9JGH - chains F and K of the 15 polymer chains in the assembly; structure by electron microscopy, 3.70 A resolution.

== Chain F (and K) ==
Protein: tube tail protein
Organism: Bacillus subtilis
Notes: chain K of this document is another copy of the same molecule, construct and numbering; everything in this record applies to it too
UniProt: A0A162TY69 (A0A162TY69_BACIU); residue numbers follow UniProt; this construct covers 1-264
Chain sequence (270 residues; row label = number of the first residue in the row):
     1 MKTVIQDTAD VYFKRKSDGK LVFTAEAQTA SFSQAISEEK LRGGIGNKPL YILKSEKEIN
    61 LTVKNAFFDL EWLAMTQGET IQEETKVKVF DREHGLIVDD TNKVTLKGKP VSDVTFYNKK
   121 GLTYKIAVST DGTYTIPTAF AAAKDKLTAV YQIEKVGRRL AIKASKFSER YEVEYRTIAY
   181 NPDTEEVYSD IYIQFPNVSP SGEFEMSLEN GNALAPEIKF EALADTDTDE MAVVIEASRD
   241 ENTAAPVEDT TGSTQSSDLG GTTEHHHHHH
Disordered / not traced: 242-270 (chain K: 40-52, 242-270)
Differences from the reference sequence: expression tag (265-270)

== Interface between chain F and chain K ==
Contacting residue pairs - 17 pairs, chain F then chain K:
  Arg42(F) - Gln28(K)  hydrogen bond (backbone-side chain)
  Gly43(F) - Glu26(K)
  Gly43(F) - Gln28(K)
  Gly44(F) - Asp7(K)
  Gly44(F) - Thr8(K)
  Gly44(F) - Glu26(K)  hydrogen bond (backbone-side chain)
  Gly44(F) - Ala27(K)
  Ile45(F) - Asp7(K)
  Ile45(F) - Thr8(K)
  Ile45(F) - Asp10(K)
  Gly46(F) - Asp7(K)  hydrogen bond (backbone-side chain)
  Leu50(F) - Glu26(K)
  Leu50(F) - Phe67(K)  hydrophobic
  Thr226(F) - His94(K)  hydrogen bond (backbone-side chain)
  Asp227(F) - His94(K)  salt bridge
  Asp227(F) - Gly95(K)
  Asp227(F) - Lys146(K)
Other interface residues (no listed pair), chain F (10 interface residues in all): Leu41, Thr228
Other interface residues (no listed pair), chain K (12 interface residues in all): Ala9, Ala66

== Overview ==
10 residues of chain F and 12 residues of chain K are in contact, with 4 hydrogen bonds and 1 salt bridge.
Among the polar pairs are Asp227(F)-His94(K), Arg42(F)-Gln28(K) and Gly44(F)-Glu26(K).
Both chains are tube tail protein (Bacillus subtilis). Entry 9JGH (cryo-EM structure of the TTP polymer at the
tube's end) was determined by electron microscopy, deposited together with 9JGI.
